PDB entry 7X3X | electron microscopy, 3.20 A resolution | chains D and J of the 11 polymer chains in the assembly

Chain D:
Protein: Histone H2B 1.1
Organism: Xenopus laevis
UniProtKB: P02281 (H2B11_XENLA); residues -3 to 122 here correspond to UniProt positions 1-126 (UniProt number = residue number + 4)
Amino-acid sequence (126 residues; each row starts with the number of its first residue; numbers below 1 keep their minus sign (Met-3 is residue -3)):
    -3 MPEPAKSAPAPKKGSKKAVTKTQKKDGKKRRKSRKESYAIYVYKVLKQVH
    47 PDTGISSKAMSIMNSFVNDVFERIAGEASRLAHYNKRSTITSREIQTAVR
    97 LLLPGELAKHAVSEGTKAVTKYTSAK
Not modelled in the structure: -3 to 28, 122
UniProt features mapped onto this chain:
  - modified residue: Lys2 (N6-acetyllysine), Lys9 (N6-acetyllysine), Ser11 (Phosphoserine), Lys12 (N6-acetyllysine), Lys17 (N6-acetyllysine)
  - glycosylation: Ser109 (O-linked (GlcNAc) serine)
  - cross-link: Lys117 (Glycyl lysine isopeptide (Lys-Gly) (interchain with G-Cter in ubiquitin))

Chain J:
Molecule: 146-nt DNA strand
Sequence (146 nucleotides; each row starts with the number of its first residue):
     1 TCAGGATGTATATATCTGACACGTGCCTGGAGACTAGGGAGTAATCCCCT
    51 TGGCGGTTAAAACGCGGGGGACAGCGCGTACGTGCGTTTAAGCGGTGCTA
   101 GAGCTGTCTACGACCAATTGAGCGGCCTCGGCACCGGGATTCTCCA

How chain D and chain J interact:
Pairs across the interface (11; chain D residue first):
  Ser29(D) with DC104(J), hydrogen bond to the phosphate
  Tyr39(D) with DA21(J), hydrogen bond to the phosphate
  Gly50(D) with DA21(J), phosphate contact
  Ile51(D) with DC20(J), sugar contact; DA21(J), hydrogen bond to the phosphate
  Ser52(D) with DC20(J), phosphate contact
  Ser53(D) with DC20(J), hydrogen bond to the phosphate
  Arg83(D) with DA40(J), phosphate contact; DG41(J), salt bridge to the phosphate
  Ser84(D) with DA40(J), hydrogen bond to the phosphate
  Thr85(D) with DA40(J), hydrogen bond to the phosphate
Interface residues without a listed pair, chain D (11 interface residues in all): Arg30, Lys82
Interface residues without a listed pair, chain J (8 interface residues in all): DC22, DT28, DG39

In short:
Chain D and chain J form an interface of 11 and 8 residues respectively; the contacts include 6 hydrogen bonds
and 1 salt bridge. Polar contacts include Ser29(D)-DC104(J), Tyr39(D)-DA21(J) and Ile51(D)-DA21(J).
Here chain D is Histone H2B 1.1 (Xenopus laevis) and chain J is a 146-nt DNA strand. Entry 7X3X (Cryo-EM
structure of N1 nucleosome-RA) was determined by electron microscopy (same publication as 7X3T, 7X3V and
7X3W).
